Entry 2AI9 (X-ray diffraction, 2.50 A resolution); this record covers chain A.

Chain A:
Protein: Peptide deformylase
Organism: Staphylococcus aureus
Notes: EC 3.5.1.88
UniProtKB: P68826 (DEF_STAAU); residues 0-182 here correspond to UniProt positions 1-183 (UniProt number = residue number + 1)
Sequence (183 residues; each row starts with the number of its first residue; numbering starts at 0):
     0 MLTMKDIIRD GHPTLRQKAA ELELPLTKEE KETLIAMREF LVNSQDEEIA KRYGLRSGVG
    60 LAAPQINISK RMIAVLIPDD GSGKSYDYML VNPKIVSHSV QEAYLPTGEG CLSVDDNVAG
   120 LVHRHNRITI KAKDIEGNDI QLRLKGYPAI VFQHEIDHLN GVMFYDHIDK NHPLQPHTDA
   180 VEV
UniProt features mapped onto this chain:
  - active site: Glu154
  - binding site (Fe cation): Cys110, His153, His157
Ion coordination: Ni2+: Cys110, His153, His157

Summary:
The Ni2+ site is built by Cys110, His153 and His157. Curated annotation (UniProt) lists active-site residue
Glu154 and 3 Fe cation-binding residues.
Chain A is Peptide deformylase (Staphylococcus aureus); the structure, S.aureus Polypeptide Deformylase, was
determined by X-ray diffraction (same publication as 2AI7, 2AI8, 2AIA and 2AIE).
